PDB entry 6XL6 | electron microscopy, 3.00 A resolution | chains T and H of the 4 polymer chains in the assembly

# Chain T
Molecule: synthetic template strand DNA
Sequence (54 nucleotides; each row starts with the number of its first residue):
     1 CGCCGCGTCA GACTCGTAGG AATCTAAACC CTCCCCTTAG GGGAGGGTCA AGGC
Disordered / not traced: 1-26, 50-54

# Chain H
Name: MerR family transcriptional regulator EcmrR
Organism: Escherichia coli
Sequence (268 residues; row label = number of the first residue in the row):
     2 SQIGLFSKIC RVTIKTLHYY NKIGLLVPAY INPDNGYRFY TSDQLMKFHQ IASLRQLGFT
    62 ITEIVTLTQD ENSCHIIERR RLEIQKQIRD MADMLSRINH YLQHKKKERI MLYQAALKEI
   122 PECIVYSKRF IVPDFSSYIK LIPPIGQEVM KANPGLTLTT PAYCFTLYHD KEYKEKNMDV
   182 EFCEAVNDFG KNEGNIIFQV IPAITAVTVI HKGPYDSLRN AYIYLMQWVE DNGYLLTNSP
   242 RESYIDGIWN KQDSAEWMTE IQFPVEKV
Small-molecule neighbours:
  - tetraphenylantimonium ion (118): Tyr127, Ile140, Ile143, Pro144, Gly147, Ala163, Cys165, Phe183, Glu185, Tyr245, Trp250
  - chapso (1N7): Tyr169, Asp171, Lys172, Glu173, Tyr174, Lys175, Glu176, Met179, Arg220, Tyr223, Met227, Leu237, Pro241, Glu243
What the authors report for this chain:
  - binding site for synthetic non-template strand DNA: Lys16, His19, Tyr21, Tyr38, Arg39, Arg56

# How chain T and chain H interact
Residue-residue contacts (17; chain T residue first):
  DA39(T) with Tyr20(H), base contact; Arg56(H), salt bridge to the phosphate; Thr61(H), hydrogen bond to the phosphate; Ile62(H), hydrogen bond to the phosphate
  DG40(T) with Thr17(H), hydrogen bond to the phosphate; Tyr20(H), sugar contact; Tyr21(H), hydrogen bond to the phosphate; Ile62(H), phosphate contact
  DG41(T) with Thr14(H), hydrogen bond to the phosphate; Lys16(H), phosphate contact; Thr17(H), phosphate contact
  DG42(T) with Lys16(H), hydrogen bond to the base
  DG43(T) with Lys16(H), hydrogen bond to the base
  DG47(T) with Tyr38(H), hydrogen bond to the base
  DT48(T) with Asn36(H), hydrogen bond to the phosphate; Tyr38(H), hydrogen bond to the base
  DC49(T) with Asn36(H), phosphate contact
Other interface residues (no listed pair), chain T (9 interface residues in all): DT38

# Overview
9 residues of chain T and 10 residues of chain H are in contact, with 10 hydrogen bonds and 1 salt bridge.
Among the polar pairs are DG42(T)-Lys16(H), DG43(T)-Lys16(H) and DG47(T)-Tyr38(H). Chain H binds chapso and
tetraphenylantimonium ion. The paper reports a binding site for synthetic non-template strand DNA at Lys16(H),
His19(H) and Tyr21(H) among others.
Chain T is synthetic template strand DNA and chain H is MerR family transcriptional regulator EcmrR
(Escherichia coli); the structure, Cryo-EM structure of EcmrR-DNA complex in EcmrR-RPo, was determined by
electron microscopy (same publication as 6XL5, 6XL9, 6XLA, 6XLJ, 6XLK, 6XLL, 6XLM and 6XLN).
